1ILQ - chains A and B of the 3 polymer chains in the assembly; structure by solution NMR.

== Chain A (and B) ==
Protein: Interleukin-8 precursor
Organism: Homo sapiens
Notes: chain B of this document is another copy of the same molecule, construct and numbering; everything in this record applies to it too
UniProtKB: P10145 (IL8_HUMAN); residues 1-72 here correspond to UniProt positions 28-99 (UniProt number = residue number + 27)
Chain sequence (72 residues; row label = number of the first residue in the row):
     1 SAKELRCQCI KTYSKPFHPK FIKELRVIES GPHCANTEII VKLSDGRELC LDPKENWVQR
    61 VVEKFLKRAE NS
Not modelled in the structure: 1
Disulfide bonds: Cys7-Cys34, Cys9-Cys50

== How chain A and chain B interact ==
Contacting residue pairs (21):
  Lys23(A) - Glu29(B)
  Glu24(A) - Val27(B)
  Glu24(A) - Ile28(B)
  Leu25(A) - Arg26(B)
  Leu25(A) - Val27(B)
  Arg26(A) - Leu25(B)
  Arg26(A) - Arg26(B)
  Val27(A) - Glu24(B)
  Val27(A) - Leu25(B)
  Val27(A) - Phe65(B)
  Ile28(A) - Glu24(B)
  Glu29(A) - Lys23(B)
  Glu29(A) - Phe65(B)
  Glu29(A) - Arg68(B)
  Ser30(A) - Ser72(B)
  Thr37(A) - Ala69(B)
  Phe65(A) - Val27(B)
  Phe65(A) - Glu29(B)
  Arg68(A) - Glu29(B)
  Ala69(A) - Thr37(B)
  Ser72(A) - Ser30(B)
Interface residues without a listed pair, chain A (17 interface residues in all): Ala35, Asn36, Gln59, Glu70
Interface residues without a listed pair, chain B (17 interface residues in all): Ala35, Asn36, Gln59, Glu70

== Overview ==
The chain A/chain B interface involves 17 residues from each chain.
Both chains are Interleukin-8 precursor (Homo sapiens). Entry 1ILQ (Cxcr-1 N-terminal peptide bound to
interleukin-8 (minimized mean)) was determined by solution NMR, deposited together with 1ILP.
